Entry 8U7T (electron microscopy, 3.30 A resolution); this record covers chains F and E of the 7 polymer chains in the assembly.

== Chain F ==
Name: Cell division control protein 48
Organism: Saccharomyces cerevisiae
Notes: EC 3.6.4.6
UniProt: P25694 (CDC48_YEAST); the construct lacks a stretch of the UniProt sequence, so the offset changes along the chain: -219 to 66 = UniProt 1-286; 67-101 = UniProt 290-324; 102-152 = UniProt 330-380; 153-208 = UniProt 383-438; 7 more segments
Amino-acid sequence (835 residues; each row starts with the number of its first residue; a row labelled like 66A-66C holds insertion residues (66A, then the next letters in order); numbers below 1 keep their minus sign (Met-219 is residue -219)):
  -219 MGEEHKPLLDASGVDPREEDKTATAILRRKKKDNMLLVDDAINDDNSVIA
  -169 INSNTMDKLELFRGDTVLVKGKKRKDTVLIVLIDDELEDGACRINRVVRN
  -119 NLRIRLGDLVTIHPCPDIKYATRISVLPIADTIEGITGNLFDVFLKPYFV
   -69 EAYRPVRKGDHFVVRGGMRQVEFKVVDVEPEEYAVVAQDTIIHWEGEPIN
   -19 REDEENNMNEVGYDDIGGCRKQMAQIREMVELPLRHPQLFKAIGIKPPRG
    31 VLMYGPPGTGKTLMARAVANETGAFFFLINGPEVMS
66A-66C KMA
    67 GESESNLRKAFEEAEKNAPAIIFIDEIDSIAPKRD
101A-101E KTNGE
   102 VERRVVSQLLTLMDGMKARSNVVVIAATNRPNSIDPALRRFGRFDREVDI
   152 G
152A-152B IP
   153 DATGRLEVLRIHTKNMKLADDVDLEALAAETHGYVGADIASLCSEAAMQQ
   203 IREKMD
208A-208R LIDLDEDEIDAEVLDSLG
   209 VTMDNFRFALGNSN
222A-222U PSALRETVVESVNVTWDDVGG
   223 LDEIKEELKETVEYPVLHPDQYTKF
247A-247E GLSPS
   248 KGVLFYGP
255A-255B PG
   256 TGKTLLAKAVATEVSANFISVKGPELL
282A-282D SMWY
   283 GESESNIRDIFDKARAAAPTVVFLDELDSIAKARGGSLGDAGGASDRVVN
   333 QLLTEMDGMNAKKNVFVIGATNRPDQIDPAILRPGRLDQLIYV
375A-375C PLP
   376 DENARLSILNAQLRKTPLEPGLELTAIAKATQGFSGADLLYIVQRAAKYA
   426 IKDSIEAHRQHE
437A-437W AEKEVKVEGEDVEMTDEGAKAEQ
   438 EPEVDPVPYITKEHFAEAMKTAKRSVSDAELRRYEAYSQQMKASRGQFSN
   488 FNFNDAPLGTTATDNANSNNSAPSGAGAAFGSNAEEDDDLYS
Unresolved in the structure: -219 to 0, 66A-66C, 101A-101E, 152A-152B, 208A-208R, 222A-222U, 247A-247E, 255A-255B, 282A-282D, 375A-375C, 437A-437W, 460-529
Curated features (UniProtKB/Swiss-Prot):
  - binding site (ATP): Pro37 to Leu43, Asn130, His164, Gly255B, Thr256 to Leu260
  - modified residue: Ser222B (Phosphoserine), Ser247C (Phosphoserine), Thr437O (Phosphothreonine), Ser464 (Phosphoserine)
  - cross-link (Glycyl lysine isopeptide (Lys-Gly)): Lys82 (interchain with G-Cter in ubiquitin), Lys99 (interchain with G-Cter in ubiquitin), Lys118 (interchain with G-Cter in ubiquitin), Lys248 (interchain with G-Cter in ubiquitin), Lys263 (interchain with G-Cter in ubiquitin), Lys314 (interchain with G-Cter in ubiquitin), Lys390 (interchain with G-Cter in ubiquitin)

== Chain E ==
Name: Cell division control protein 48
Organism: Saccharomyces cerevisiae
Notes: EC 3.6.4.6
UniProt: P25694 (CDC48_YEAST); residues 2463-3297 here correspond to UniProt positions 1-835 (UniProt number = residue number - 2462)
Amino-acid sequence (835 residues; each row starts with the number of its first residue):
  2463 MGEEHKPLLDASGVDPREEDKTATAILRRKKKDNMLLVDDAINDDNSVIA
  2513 INSNTMDKLELFRGDTVLVKGKKRKDTVLIVLIDDELEDGACRINRVVRN
  2563 NLRIRLGDLVTIHPCPDIKYATRISVLPIADTIEGITGNLFDVFLKPYFV
  2613 EAYRPVRKGDHFVVRGGMRQVEFKVVDVEPEEYAVVAQDTIIHWEGEPIN
  2663 REDEENNMNEVGYDDIGGCRKQMAQIREMVELPLRHPQLFKAIGIKPPRG
  2713 VLMYGPPGTGKTLMARAVANETGAFFFLINGPEVMSKMAGESESNLRKAF
  2763 EEAEKNAPAIIFIDEIDSIAPKRDKTNGEVERRVVSQLLTLMDGMKARSN
  2813 VVVIAATNRPNSIDPALRRFGRFDREVDIGIPDATGRLEVLRIHTKNMKL
  2863 ADDVDLEALAAETHGYVGADIASLCSEAAMQQIREKMDLIDLDEDEIDAE
  2913 VLDSLGVTMDNFRFALGNSNPSALRETVVESVNVTWDDVGGLDEIKEELK
  2963 ETVEYPVLHPDQYTKFGLSPSKGVLFYGPPGTGKTLLAKAVATEVSANFI
  3013 SVKGPELLSMWYGESESNIRDIFDKARAAAPTVVFLDELDSIAKARGGSL
  3063 GDAGGASDRVVNQLLTEMDGMNAKKNVFVIGATNRPDQIDPAILRPGRLD
  3113 QLIYVPLPDENARLSILNAQLRKTPLEPGLELTAIAKATQGFSGADLLYI
  3163 VQRAAKYAIKDSIEAHRQHEAEKEVKVEGEDVEMTDEGAKAEQEPEVDPV
  3213 PYITKEHFAEAMKTAKRSVSDAELRRYEAYSQQMKASRGQFSNFNFNDAP
  3263 LGTTATDNANSNNSAPSGAGAAFGSNAEEDDDLYS
Unresolved in the structure: 2463-2672, 2843-2844, 2903-2911, 2931-2942, 3119-3120, 3176-3213, 3250-3297
Residues lining bound ligands:
  - 08T ([[[(2R,3S,4R,5R)-5-(6-aminopurin-9-yl)-3,4-bis(oxidanyl)oxolan-2-yl]methoxy-oxidanyl-phosphoryl]oxy-oxidanyl-phosphoryl]oxy-tris(fluoranyl)beryllium), molecule 1: Asp2805, Arg2831, Arg2834
  - 08T, molecule 2: Asp3081, Arg3107, Arg3110
  - ADP (adenosine-5'-diphosphate), molecule 1: Asp2677, Ile2678, Gly2679, Pro2719, Gly2720, Thr2721, Gly2722, Lys2723, Thr2724, Leu2725, Val2852, Ile2855, His2856, Gly2880, Ala2881
  - ADP, molecule 2: Asp2950, Val2951, Gly2952, Pro2992, Gly2993, Thr2994, Gly2995, Lys2996, Thr2997, Leu2998, Ile3128, Gln3132, Gly3156, Ala3157, Leu3160
Curated features (UniProtKB/Swiss-Prot):
  - binding site (ATP): Pro2719 to Leu2725, Asn2820, His2856, Gly2993 to Leu2998
  - modified residue: Ser2934 (Phosphoserine), Ser2981 (Phosphoserine), Thr3197 (Phosphothreonine), Ser3232 (Phosphoserine)
  - cross-link (Glycyl lysine isopeptide (Lys-Gly)): Lys2767 (interchain with G-Cter in ubiquitin), Lys2784 (interchain with G-Cter in ubiquitin), Lys2808 (interchain with G-Cter in ubiquitin), Lys2984 (interchain with G-Cter in ubiquitin), Lys3001 (interchain with G-Cter in ubiquitin), Lys3056 (interchain with G-Cter in ubiquitin), Lys3135 (interchain with G-Cter in ubiquitin)

== Interface between chain F and chain E ==
Residue-residue contacts (10):
  Ile23(F) - Ile2895(E)  hydrophobic
  Gly24(F) - Met2860(E)
  Ile25(F) - Ala2891(E)  hydrophobic
  Ile25(F) - Met2892(E)
  Arg104(F) - Pro2744(E)
  Arg104(F) - Glu2745(E)
  Ser108(F) - Asn2742(E)
  Ser108(F) - Glu2745(E)
  Phe247(F) - Ile3171(E)  hydrophobic
  Pro366(F) - Tyr3161(E)  hydrophobic
Also at the interface, not in a pair above, chain F (15 interface residues in all): Glu8, Ala22, Pro27, Arg105, Phe142, Tyr236, Gln243, Lys246
Also at the interface, not in a pair above, chain E (18 interface residues in all): Ser2885, Ser2888, Met2899, Leu2914, Leu2917, Pro3137, Ala3170, Ser3174, Ile3175

== Overview ==
15 residues of chain F face 18 of chain E across their interface. Chain E binds compound 08T and ADP. Curated
annotation (UniProt) lists 15 ATP-binding residues on chain F; 15 ATP-binding residues on chain E.
Both chains are Cell division control protein 48 (Saccharomyces cerevisiae). Entry 8U7T (Substrate-bound
Cdc48, Class 1) was determined by electron microscopy together with 8U8I, 8U9C, 8U9P, 8U9Q, 8U9Z, 8UA0 and 3
further entries from the same study.
